8G9S - chains O and K of the 15 polymer chains in the assembly; structure by electron microscopy, 3.40 A resolution.

== Chain O ==
Molecule: 42-nt RNA strand
Sequence (42 nucleotides; numbered 1 to 42; the number before each row is that of its first residue):
     1 AUUGAAACAGGGUCAGCUUGCCGUAGGUGGCAUCGCCCUCGU

== Chain K ==
Name: Cas8
Organism: Neisseria lactamica
UniProt: A0A378VF47 (A0A378VF47_NEILA); the author numbering skips numbers that UniProt does not, so the offset changes along the chain: 6-16 = UniProt 179-189; 190-582 = UniProt 190-582
Chain sequence (409 residues; numbered 1 to 582; 173 numbers in that range are skipped by the numbering (no residue carries them; nothing is unmodelled there); the number before each row is that of its first residue):
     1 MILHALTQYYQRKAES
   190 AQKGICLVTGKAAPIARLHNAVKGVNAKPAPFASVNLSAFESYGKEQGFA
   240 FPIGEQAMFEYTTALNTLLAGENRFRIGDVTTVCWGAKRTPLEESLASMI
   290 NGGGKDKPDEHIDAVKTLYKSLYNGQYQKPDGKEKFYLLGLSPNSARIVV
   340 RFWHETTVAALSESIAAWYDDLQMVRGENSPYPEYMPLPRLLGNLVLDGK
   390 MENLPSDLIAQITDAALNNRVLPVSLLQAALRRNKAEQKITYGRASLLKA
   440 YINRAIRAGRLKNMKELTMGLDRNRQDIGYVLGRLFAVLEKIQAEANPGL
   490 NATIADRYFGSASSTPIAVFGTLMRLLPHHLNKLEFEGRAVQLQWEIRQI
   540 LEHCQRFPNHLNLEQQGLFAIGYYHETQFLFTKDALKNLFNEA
Differences from the reference sequence: initiating methionine (1); expression tag (2-5); conflict Leu6 (Val179 in A0A378VF47), Thr7 (Ser180 in A0A378VF47), Tyr9 (Ala182 in A0A378VF47), Tyr10 (Asn183 in A0A378VF47), Arg12 (Thr185 in A0A378VF47), Lys13 (Gln186 in A0A378VF47), Ala14 (Ser187 in A0A378VF47), Glu15 (Asp188 in A0A378VF47), Ser16 (Asn189 in A0A378VF47), Ala190 (Val in A0A378VF47), Ala239 (Ile in A0A378VF47), Ile242 (Val in A0A378VF47), Gly260 (Ser in A0A378VF47), Thr271 (Ala in A0A378VF47)

== How chain O and chain K interact ==
Residue-residue contacts (8; chain O residue first):
  U3(O) - Ser231(K)  hydrogen bond to the base
  U3(O) - Tyr232(K)  hydrogen bond to the phosphate
  G4(O) - Ser231(K)  hydrogen bond to the base
  G4(O) - Tyr232(K)  hydrogen bond to the base
  A5(O) - Ala228(K)  base contact
  A5(O) - Glu230(K)  hydrogen bond to the base
  A5(O) - Ser231(K)  base contact
  A6(O) - Ala228(K)  base contact
Other interface residues (no listed pair), chain O (6 interface residues in all): A1, U2
Other interface residues (no listed pair), chain K (5 interface residues in all): Ala239

== In short ==
Chain O and chain K form an interface of 6 and 5 residues respectively; the contacts include 5 hydrogen bonds.
Among the polar pairs are U3(O)-Ser231(K), G4(O)-Ser231(K) and G4(O)-Tyr232(K).
Here chain O is a 42-nt RNA strand and chain K is Cas8 (Neisseria lactamica). Entry 8G9S (Exploiting
Activation and Inactivation Mechanisms in Type I-C CRISPR-Cas3 for Genome Editing Applications) was determined
by electron microscopy (same publication as 8G9T, 8G9U, 8GAF, 8GAM and 8GAN).
